Entry 2XZF (X-ray diffraction, 1.80 A resolution); this record covers chains A and B of the 3 polymer chains in the assembly.

== Chain A ==
Protein: Formamidopyrimidine-DNA glycosylase
From: Lactococcus lactis SUBSP. cremoris
Notes: EC 3.2.2.23
UniProt: P42371 (FPG_LACLC); aligned to UniProt positions 2-272 over residues 1-271 (the alignment contains insertions or deletions, so no single offset holds)
Amino-acid sequence (271 residues; numbered 1 to 271; the number before each row is that of its first residue):
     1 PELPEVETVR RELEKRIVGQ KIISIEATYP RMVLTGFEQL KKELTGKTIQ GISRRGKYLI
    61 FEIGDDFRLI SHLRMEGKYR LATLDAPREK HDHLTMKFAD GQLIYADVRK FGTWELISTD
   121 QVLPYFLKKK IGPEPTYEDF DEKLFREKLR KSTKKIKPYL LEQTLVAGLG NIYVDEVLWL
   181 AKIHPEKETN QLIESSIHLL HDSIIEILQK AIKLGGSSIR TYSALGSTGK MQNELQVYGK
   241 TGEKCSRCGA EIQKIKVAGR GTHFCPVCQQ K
Disordered / not traced: 219-223
Bound ions: Zn2+: Cys245, Cys248, Cys265, Cys268
Curated features (UniProtKB/Swiss-Prot):
  - region: Lys57 to Met75 (DNA-binding)
  - active site: Pro1 (Schiff-base intermediate with DNA), Glu2 (Proton donor), Lys57 (Proton donor)
  - binding site (DNA): His91, Arg109
From the paper describing this entry:
  - catalytic residues: Pro1, Glu2
  - binding site for the 14-nt DNA strand (chain B): Pro1, Met75, Ser217, Tyr238
  - conformationally variable residues (order/disorder transition): Ile219 to Ser223
  - mutagenesis - P1G, P1DEL, E2Q: decreased catalytic activity (suicide reaction)

== Chain B ==
Molecule: 14-nt DNA strand
Sequence (14 nucleotides; row label = number of the first residue in the row):
     1 CTCTTTXTTT CTCG
Modified / non-standard residues: VET ([(1R,2S,4R)-2-hydroxy-4-[(5R)-5-hydroxy-5-methyl-2,4-dioxo-imidazolidin-1-yl]cyclopentyl]methyl dihydrogen phosphate) at position 7

== Interface between chain A and chain B ==
Contacting residue pairs (28; chain A residue first):
  Pro1(A) - VET_7(B)  base contact
  Pro1(A) - DT8(B)  phosphate contact
  Glu2(A) - VET_7(B)  base contact
  Glu2(A) - DT8(B)  phosphate contact
  Lys57(A) - DT8(B)  salt bridge to the phosphate
  Lys57(A) - DT9(B)  salt bridge to the phosphate
  His72(A) - DT8(B)  hydrogen bond to the phosphate
  His72(A) - DT9(B)  salt bridge to the phosphate
  Arg74(A) - DT8(B)  hydrogen bond to the base
  Arg74(A) - DT9(B)  sugar contact
  Met75(A) - DT6(B)  sugar contact
  Met75(A) - VET_7(B)  sugar contact
  Met75(A) - DT8(B)  base contact
  Arg109(A) - DT6(B)  base contact
  Lys129(A) - DT10(B)  salt bridge to the phosphate
  Gln163(A) - DT9(B)  phosphate contact
  Gly170(A) - DT8(B)  phosphate contact
  Asn171(A) - VET_7(B)  hydrogen bond to the phosphate
  Asn171(A) - DT8(B)  hydrogen bond to the phosphate
  Ile172(A) - VET_7(B)  base contact
  Tyr238(A) - DT6(B)  phosphate contact
  Tyr238(A) - VET_7(B)  hydrogen bond to the phosphate
  Lys254(A) - DT5(B)  phosphate contact
  Lys254(A) - DT6(B)  salt bridge to the phosphate
  Lys256(A) - DT5(B)  salt bridge to the phosphate
  Arg260(A) - VET_7(B)  salt bridge to the phosphate
  Arg260(A) - DT8(B)  salt bridge to the phosphate
  Gly261(A) - DT6(B)  phosphate contact
Also at the interface, not in a pair above, chain A (22 interface residues in all): Glu5, Tyr58, Phe111, Ser217, Ser218

== Summary ==
The interface between chain A and chain B involves 22 residues on one side and 6 on the other; the contacts
include 5 hydrogen bonds and 8 salt bridges. Polar contacts include Arg74(A)-DT8(B), His72(A)-DT8(B) and
Asn171(A)-VET_7(B). From the paper: catalytic residues Pro1(A) and Glu2(A); P1G, P1DEL and E2Q of chain A
reduce catalytic activity (suicide reaction).
Here chain A is Formamidopyrimidine-DNA glycosylase (Lactococcus lactis SUBSP. cremoris) and chain B is a
14-nt DNA strand. Entry 2XZF (Crystal structure of a complex between the wild-type lactococcus lactis fpg
(mutm) and an oxidized pyrimidine ...) was determined by X-ray diffraction together with 2XZU from the same
study.
